3WLE - chains A and C of the 4 polymer chains in the assembly; structure by X-ray diffraction, 2.16 A resolution.

# Chain A (and C)
Protein: (R)-specific carbonyl reductase
Source organism: Candida parapsilosis
Notes: EC 1.1.1.1; chain C of this document is another copy of the same molecule, construct and numbering; everything in this record applies to it too
UniProtKB: A1X808 (A1X808_CANPA); residues 1-336 here = UniProt positions 1-336
Sequence (341 residues; each row starts with the number of its first residue; numbers below 1 keep their minus sign (Ala-4 is residue -4)):
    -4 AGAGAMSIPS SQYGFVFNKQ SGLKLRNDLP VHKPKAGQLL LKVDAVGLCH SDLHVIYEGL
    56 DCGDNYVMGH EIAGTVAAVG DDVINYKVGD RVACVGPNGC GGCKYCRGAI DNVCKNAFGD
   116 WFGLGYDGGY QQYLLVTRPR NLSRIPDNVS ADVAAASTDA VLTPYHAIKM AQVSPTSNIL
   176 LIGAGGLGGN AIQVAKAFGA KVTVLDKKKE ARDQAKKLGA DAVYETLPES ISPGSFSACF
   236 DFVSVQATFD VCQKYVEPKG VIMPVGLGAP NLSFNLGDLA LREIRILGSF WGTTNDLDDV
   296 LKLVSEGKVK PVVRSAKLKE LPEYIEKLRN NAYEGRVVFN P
Not modelled in the structure: -4 to 1
Differences from the reference sequence: expression tag (-4 to 0)
Bound ions: Zn2+ site 1: Cys44, His65, Asp154; Zn2+ site 2: Cys95, Cys98, Cys101, Cys109
Ligand contacts: NAD (nicotinamide-adenine-dinucleotide): Cys44, His45, Ser46, His49, Asp154, Thr158, Ile177, Gly178, Ala179, Gly180, Gly181, Leu182, Gly183, Leu200, Asp201, Lys202, Lys203, Ala206, Phe237, Val238, Val240, Thr243, Val260, Gly261, Leu262, Gly263, Ser284, Phe285, Trp286, Leu323, Asn326, Gly330, Arg331

# How chain A and chain C interact
Residue-residue contacts (19):
  Asp77(A) - Asp77(C)
  Lys99(A) - Asn290(C)  hydrogen bond (backbone-side chain)
  Arg102(A) - Cys101(C)
  Arg102(A) - Ala104(C)  hydrogen bond (backbone-backbone)
  Arg102(A) - Arg135(C)
  Arg102(A) - Thr289(C)  hydrogen bond
  Arg102(A) - Asn290(C)  hydrogen bond
  Arg102(A) - Asp293(C)  salt bridge
  Gly103(A) - Ala104(C)
  Gly103(A) - Asn290(C)
  Ala104(A) - Arg102(C)  hydrogen bond (backbone-backbone)
  Ala104(A) - Gly103(C)
  Ala104(A) - Ala104(C)
  Arg135(A) - Arg102(C)
  Thr289(A) - Arg102(C)  hydrogen bond
  Asn290(A) - Lys99(C)  hydrogen bond (side chain-backbone)
  Asn290(A) - Arg102(C)  hydrogen bond
  Asn290(A) - Gly103(C)
  Asp293(A) - Arg102(C)  salt bridge
Also at the interface, not in a pair above, chain A (10 interface residues in all): Cys101
Also at the interface, not in a pair above, chain C (11 interface residues in all): Asp106

# In short
10 residues of chain A face 11 of chain C across their interface; the contacts include 8 hydrogen bonds and 2
salt bridges. Polar contacts include Arg102(A)-Asp293(C), Lys99(A)-Asn290(C) and Arg102(A)-Thr289(C). Bound to
chain A: NAD. Cys44(A), His65(A) and Asp154(A) form the Zn2+ site 1.
Chain A and chain C are both (R)-specific carbonyl reductase (Candida parapsilosis); the structure, Crystal
structure of (R)-carbonyl reductase from Candida Parapsilosis in complex with NAD, was determined by X-ray
diffraction (same publication as 3WLF and 3WNQ).
